Entry 2WYL (X-ray diffraction, 2.59 A resolution); this record covers chains B and D of the 6 polymer chains in the assembly.

# Chain B (and D)
Protein: L-ascorbate-6-phosphate lactonase ulag
Source organism: Escherichia coli
Notes: EC 3.1.1.-; chain D of this document is another copy of the same molecule, construct and numbering; everything in this record applies to it too
UniProtKB: P39300 (ULAG_ECOLI); residues 1-354 here = UniProt positions 1-354
Chain sequence (360 residues; row label = number of the first residue in the row):
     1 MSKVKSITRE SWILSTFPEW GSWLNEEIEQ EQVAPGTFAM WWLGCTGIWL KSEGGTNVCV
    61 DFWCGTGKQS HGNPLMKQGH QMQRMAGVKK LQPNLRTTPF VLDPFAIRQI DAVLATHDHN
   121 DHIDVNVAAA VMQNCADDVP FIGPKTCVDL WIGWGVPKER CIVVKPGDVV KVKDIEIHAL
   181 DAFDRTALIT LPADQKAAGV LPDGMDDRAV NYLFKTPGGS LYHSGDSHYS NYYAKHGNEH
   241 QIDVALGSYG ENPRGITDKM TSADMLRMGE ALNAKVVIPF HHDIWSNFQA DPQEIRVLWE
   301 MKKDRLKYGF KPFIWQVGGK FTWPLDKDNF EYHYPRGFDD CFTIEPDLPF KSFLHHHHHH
Disordered / not traced: 73-90, 187-203, 338-360 (chain D: 73-91, 184-203, 340-360)
Modified residues: Mse-1, Mse-40, Mse-132, Mse-205, Mse-260, Mse-265, Mse-268, Mse-301 (selenomethionine; parent Met); Mse-76, Mse-82, Mse-85 (selenomethionine)

# Chain B / chain D interface
Residue-residue contacts (10; chain B residue first):
  Glu-270(B) with Arg-336(D), salt bridge
  Mse-301(B) with Glu-331(D)
  Asp-304(B) with Asn-329(D); Phe-330(D)
  Arg-305(B) with Glu-331(D), salt bridge; Tyr-332(D); His-333(D)
  Leu-306(B) with His-333(D); Arg-336(D)
  Lys-307(B) with Asn-329(D)

# Overview
The chain B/chain D interface involves 6 residues from each chain, with 2 salt bridges. Polar pairs include
Glu-270(B)/Arg-336(D) and Arg-305(B)/Glu-331(D).
Both chains are L-ascorbate-6-phosphate lactonase ulag (Escherichia coli). Entry 2WYL (Apo structure of a
metallo-b-lactamase) was determined by X-ray diffraction together with 2WYM from the same study.
